PDB entry 7F23 | electron microscopy, 3.58 A resolution | chains F and A of the 5 polymer chains in the assembly

# Chain F
Protein: D(1A) dopamine receptor
Organism: Homo sapiens
UniProtKB: P21728 (DRD1_HUMAN); residues 1-446 here = UniProt positions 1-446
Chain sequence (473 residues; row label = number of the first residue in the row; numbers below 1 keep their minus sign (Met-26 is residue -26)):
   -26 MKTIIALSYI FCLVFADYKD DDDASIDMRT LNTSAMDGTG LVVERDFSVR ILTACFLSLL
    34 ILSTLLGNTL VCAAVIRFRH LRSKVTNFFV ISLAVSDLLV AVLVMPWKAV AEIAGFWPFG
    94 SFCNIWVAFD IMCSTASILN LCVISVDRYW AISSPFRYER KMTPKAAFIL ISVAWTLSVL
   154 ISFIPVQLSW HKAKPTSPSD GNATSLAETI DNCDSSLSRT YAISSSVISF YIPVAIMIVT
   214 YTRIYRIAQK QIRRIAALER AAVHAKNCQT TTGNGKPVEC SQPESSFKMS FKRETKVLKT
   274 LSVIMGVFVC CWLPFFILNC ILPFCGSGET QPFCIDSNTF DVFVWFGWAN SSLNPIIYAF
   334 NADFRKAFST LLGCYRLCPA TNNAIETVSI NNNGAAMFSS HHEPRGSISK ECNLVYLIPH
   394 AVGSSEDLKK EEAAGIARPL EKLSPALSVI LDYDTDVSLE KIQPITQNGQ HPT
Disordered / not traced: -26 to 19, 167-184, 238-263, 300-306, 347-446
Construct notes: initiating methionine (-26); expression tag (-25 to 0)
Cystine bridges: Cys96-Cys186
Ligand contacts: L-dopamine (LDP): Asp103, Ile104, Ser107, Thr108, Leu190, Ala195, Ser198, Ser199, Ser202, Phe288, Phe289, Asn292, Val317, Trp321
Reported in the primary citation:
  - mutagenesis - A221V: unchanged signaling in response to L-dopamine
  - mutagenesis - A221L: decreased signaling in response to L-dopamine

# Chain A
Protein: Guanine nucleotide-binding protein G(s) subunit alpha isoforms short, Isoform Gnas-2 of Guanine nucleotide-binding protein G(s) subunit alpha isoforms short
Organism: Homo sapiens
UniProtKB: P63092 (GNAS2_HUMAN); the construct has insertions or renumbered stretches relative to UniProt, so the offset changes along the chain: 6-64 = UniProt 6-64; 204-254 = UniProt 190-240; 265-394 = UniProt 251-380
Chain sequence (248 residues; numbered 6 to 394; 141 numbers in that range are skipped by the numbering (no residue carries them; nothing is unmodelled there); the number before each row is that of its first residue):
     6 NSKTEDQRNE EKAQREANKK IEKQLQKDKQ VYRATHRLLL LGADNSGKST IVKQMRILHG
    66 GS
   199 GGSGGTSGIF ETKFQVDKVN FHMFDVGGQR DERRKWIQCF NDVTAIIFVV DSSDYN
   265 RLQEALNLFK SIWNNRWLRT ISVILFLNKQ DLLAEKVLAG KSKIEDYFPE FARYTTPEDA
   325 TPEPGEDPRV TRAKYFIRDE FLRISTASGD GRHYCYPHFT CAVDTENARR IFNDCRDIIQ
   385 RMHLRQYELL
Disordered / not traced: 6-11, 199-205
Construct notes: engineered mutation Asp49 (Gly in P63092), Asn50 (Glu in P63092), Asp249 (Ala235 in P63092), Asp252 (Ser238 in P63092), Ala372 (Ile358 in P63092), Ile375 (Val361 in P63092); linker (65-67, 199-203)
Ligand contacts: GTP (guanosine-5'-triphosphate): Ala48, Asp49, Asn50, Ser51, Gly52, Lys53, Ser54, Thr55, Asn292, Lys293, Asp295, Leu296, Cys365, Ala366
Reported in the primary citation:
  - mutagenesis - Q59L, V367A: increased catalytic activity
  - mutagenesis - Q59A, T369A: unchanged catalytic activity
  - mutagenesis - Q59L, V367A: increased catalytic activity with D(1A) dopamine receptor (chain F)
  - mutagenesis - Q59A, T369A: unchanged catalytic activity with D(1A) dopamine receptor (chain F)
  - mutagenesis - N23A/I26A/E27A/L30A: abolished binding to D(1A) dopamine receptor (chain F)
  - mutagenesis - Y37F: unchanged binding to D(1A) dopamine receptor (chain F)

# How chain F and chain A interact
Contacting residue pairs - 37 pairs, chain F then chain A:
  Thr59(F) - Tyr391(A)
  Arg121(F) - Tyr391(A)
  Ala124(F) - His387(A)  hydrogen bond (backbone-side chain)
  Ile125(F) - Gln384(A)  hydrogen bond (backbone-side chain)
  Ile125(F) - Leu388(A)  hydrophobic
  Ile125(F) - Tyr391(A)  hydrophobic
  Ser126(F) - Arg380(A)  hydrogen bond (backbone-side chain)
  Pro128(F) - Arg380(A)
  Pro128(F) - Ile383(A)  hydrophobic
  Phe129(F) - His41(A)
  Phe129(F) - Phe376(A)  hydrophobic
  Phe129(F) - Arg380(A)
  Phe129(F) - Ile383(A)  hydrophobic
  Glu132(F) - Arg38(A)  hydrogen bond (backbone-side chain)
  Glu132(F) - His41(A)  salt bridge
  Ile217(F) - Leu393(A)  hydrophobic
  Ile220(F) - Gln384(A)
  Gln224(F) - Asp381(A)
  Gln224(F) - Gln384(A)  hydrogen bond
  Gln224(F) - Arg385(A)  hydrogen bond
  Arg227(F) - Tyr360(A)
  Arg227(F) - Asp381(A)  salt bridge
  Arg227(F) - Arg385(A)
  Ile228(F) - Tyr358(A)  hydrophobic
  Ile228(F) - Leu394(A)  hydrophobic
  Leu231(F) - Leu346(A)  hydrophobic
  Leu231(F) - Cys359(A)
  Glu232(F) - Thr350(A)
  Ala234(F) - Arg342(A)
  Ala235(F) - Leu346(A)
  His237(F) - Glu322(A)  salt bridge
  Lys269(F) - Glu392(A)
  Lys269(F) - Leu393(A)
  Val270(F) - Leu393(A)
  Thr273(F) - Glu392(A)
  Leu274(F) - Leu393(A)  hydrophobic
  Asn334(F) - Gln390(A)
Also at the interface, not in a pair above, chain F (28 interface residues in all): Ser127, Tyr131, Arg133, Ala221, Arg266
Also at the interface, not in a pair above, chain A (31 interface residues in all): Ala39, Lys216, Val217, Asp323, Asp343, Arg347, Pro361, Asp378, Cys379

# Summary
The interface between chain F and chain A involves 28 residues on one side and 31 on the other; the contacts
include 6 hydrogen bonds and 3 salt bridges. Polar pairs include Glu132(F)-His41(A), Arg227(F)-Asp381(A) and
His237(F)-Glu322(A). The paper reports that Q59L and V367A of chain A increase catalytic activity; Q59L and
V367A of chain A increase catalytic activity with D(1A) dopamine receptor (chain F); 8 substitutions were
tested in all.
Chain F is D(1A) dopamine receptor and chain A is Guanine nucleotide-binding protein G(s) subunit alpha
isoforms short, Isoform Gnas-2 of Guanine nucleotide-binding protein G(s) subunit alpha isoforms short, both
from Homo sapiens; the structure, Cryo-EM structure of the GTP-bound dopamine receptor 1 and mini-Gs complex
with Nb35, was determined by electron microscopy together with 7F0T, 7F1O, 7F1Z and 7F24 from the same study.
